6CTS - chain A; structure by X-ray diffraction, 2.50 A resolution.

== Chain A ==
Molecule: Citrate synthase
From: Gallus gallus
Notes: EC 4.1.3.7
UniProt: P23007 (CISY_CHICK); residue numbers follow UniProt; this construct covers 1-433
Sequence (433 residues; numbered 1 to 433; the number before each row is that of its first residue; X marks 4 residues of unknown identity (built as UNK)):
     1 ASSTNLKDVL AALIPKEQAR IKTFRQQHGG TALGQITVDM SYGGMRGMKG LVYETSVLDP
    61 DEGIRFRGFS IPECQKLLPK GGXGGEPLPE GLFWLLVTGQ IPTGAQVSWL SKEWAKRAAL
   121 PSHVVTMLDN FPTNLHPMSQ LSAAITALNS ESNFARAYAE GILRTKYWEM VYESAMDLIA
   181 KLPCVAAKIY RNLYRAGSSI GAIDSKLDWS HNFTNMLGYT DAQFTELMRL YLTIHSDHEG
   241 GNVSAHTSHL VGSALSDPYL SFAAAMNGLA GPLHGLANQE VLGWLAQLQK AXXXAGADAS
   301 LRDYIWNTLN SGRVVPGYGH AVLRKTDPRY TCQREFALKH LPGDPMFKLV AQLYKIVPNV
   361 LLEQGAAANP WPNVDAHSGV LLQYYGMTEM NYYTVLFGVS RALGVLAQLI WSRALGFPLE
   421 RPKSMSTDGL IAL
Disordered / not traced: 83, 292-294
UniProt features mapped onto this chain:
  - active site: His274, His320, Asp375
  - binding site (oxaloacetate): Arg329, Arg401, Arg421
Ligand contacts: citryl-thioether-coenzyme A (CIC): Arg46, Leu58, Arg164, His238, Asn242, Pro272, Leu273, His274, Ala277, Leu309, Arg313, Val314, Val315, Pro316, Gly317, Tyr318, Gly319, His320, Ala321, Arg329, Leu361, Gln364, Ala366, Ala367, Ala368, Asn369, Asn373, Asp375, Phe397, Arg401, Pro418, Leu419, Arg421

== Summary ==
Bound to chain A: citryl-thioether-coenzyme A. From UniProt: 3 active-site residues and 3 oxaloacetate-binding
residues.
Chain A is Citrate synthase (Gallus gallus); the structure, Proposed mechanism for the condensation reaction
of citrate synthase. 1.9-angstroms structure of the ternary complex with ..., was determined by X-ray
diffraction, deposited together with 5CTS.
